3O62 - chains G and I of the 10 polymer chains in the assembly; structure by X-ray diffraction, 3.22 A resolution.

[Chain G]
Protein: Histone H2A type 1
From: Xenopus laevis
UniProt: P06897 (H2A1_XENLA); aligned to UniProt positions 2-129 over residues 1-128 (the alignment contains insertions or deletions, so no single offset holds)
Amino-acid sequence (128 residues; numbered 1 to 128; the number before each row is that of its first residue):
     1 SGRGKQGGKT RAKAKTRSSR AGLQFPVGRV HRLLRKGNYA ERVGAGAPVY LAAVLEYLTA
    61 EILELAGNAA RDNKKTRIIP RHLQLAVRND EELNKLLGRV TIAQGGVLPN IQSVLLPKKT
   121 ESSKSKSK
Disordered / not traced: 1-13, 120-128
Construct notes: conflict Arg99 (Gly100 in P06897), Ser123 (Ala124 in P06897)

[Chain I]
Molecule: 146-nt DNA strand
Sequence (146 nucleotides; row label = number of the first residue in the row):
     1 ATCAATATCC ACCTGCAGAT TCTACCAAAA GTGTATTTGG AAACTGCTCC ATCAAAAGGC
    61 ATGTTCACCG TGATTCCCCT CAACATCGGA AAACTACCTC GTCAAAGGTT TATGTGAAAA
   121 CCATCTTAGA CGTCCACCTA TAACTA
Bound ions: Cisplatin Pt: DG70, DG72
Residues lining bound ligands: Cisplatin (CPT): DG70, DG72, DA73

[Interface between chain G and chain I]
Pairs across the interface (15; chain G residue first):
  Arg29(G) with DC122(I), salt bridge to the phosphate
  Arg35(G) with DA112(I), salt bridge to the phosphate
  Arg42(G) with DT110(I), hydrogen bond to the base; DT111(I), hydrogen bond to the sugar; DA112(I), sugar contact
  Val43(G) with DT111(I), phosphate contact; DA112(I), hydrogen bond to the phosphate
  Gly44(G) with DT111(I), phosphate contact
  Ala45(G) with DT111(I), hydrogen bond to the phosphate
  Lys75(G) with DG132(I), phosphate contact; DT133(I), salt bridge to the phosphate
  Thr76(G) with DC131(I), sugar contact; DG132(I), hydrogen bond to the phosphate
  Arg77(G) with DC131(I), hydrogen bond to the sugar; DG132(I), hydrogen bond to the phosphate
Other interface residues (no listed pair), chain G (13 interface residues in all): Ala14, Thr16, His31, Lys74
Other interface residues (no listed pair), chain I (10 interface residues in all): DA119, DA120, DC121

[In short]
13 residues of chain G and 10 residues of chain I are in contact, with 7 hydrogen bonds and 3 salt bridges.
Among the polar pairs are Arg42(G)-DT110(I), Arg42(G)-DT111(I) and Arg77(G)-DC131(I). Ligands of chain I:
Cisplatin. DG70(I) and DG72(I) coordinate a Cisplatin Pt ion.
Here chain G is Histone H2A type 1 (Xenopus laevis) and chain I is a 146-nt DNA strand. Entry 3O62 (Nucleosome
core particle modified with a cisplatin 1,3-cis-{Pt(NH3)2}2+-d(GpTpG) intrastrand cross-link) was determined
by X-ray diffraction.
